5TO2 - chains A and C of the 4 polymer chains in the assembly; structure by X-ray diffraction, 1.65 A resolution.

Chain A (and C):
Protein: Streptavidin
Organism: Streptomyces avidinii
Notes: chain C of this document is another copy of the same molecule, construct and numbering; everything in this record applies to it too
Reference sequence: P22629 (SAV_STRAV); residues 15-139 here correspond to UniProt positions 39-163 (UniProt number = residue number + 24)
Sequence (125 residues; numbered 15 to 139; the number before each row is that of its first residue):
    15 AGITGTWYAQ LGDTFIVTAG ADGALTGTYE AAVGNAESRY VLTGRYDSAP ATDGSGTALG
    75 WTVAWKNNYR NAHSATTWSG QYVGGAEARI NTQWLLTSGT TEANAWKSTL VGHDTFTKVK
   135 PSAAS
Unresolved in the structure: 136-139
Sequence notes: engineered mutation Ala-23 (Asn47 in P22629), Asp-27 (Ser51 in P22629), Ala-45 (Ser69 in P22629)
UniProt features mapped onto this chain:
  - motif: Arg-59 to Asp-61 (Cell attachment site)
  - binding site (biotin): Tyr-43, Tyr-54, Trp-92, Trp-108, Trp-120

Chain A / chain C interface:
Pairs across the interface (7):
  Gln-107(A) with Gln-107(C), hydrogen bond; Val-125(C); Gly-126(C), hydrogen bond (side chain-backbone); His-127(C)
  Val-125(A) with Gln-107(C), hydrogen bond (backbone-side chain)
  Gly-126(A) with Gln-107(C)
  His-127(A) with His-127(C)

Overview:
The chain A/chain C interface involves 4 residues from each chain; the contacts include 3 hydrogen bonds.
Polar contacts include Gln-107(A)/Gln-107(C), Gln-107(A)/Gly-126(C) and Val-125(A)/Gln-107(C). Curated
annotation (UniProt) lists 5 biotin-binding residues on chain A.
Chain A and chain C are both Streptavidin (Streptomyces avidinii); the structure, Crystal structure of
streptavidin with one wild type subunit and three mutated subunits (N23A/S27D/S45A), was determined by X-ray
diffraction.
